2F4V - chains A and N of the 21 polymer chains in the assembly; structure by X-ray diffraction, 3.80 A resolution.

# Chain A
Molecule: 16S ribosomal RNA
From: Thermus thermophilus
Sequence (1511 nucleotides; row label = number of the first residue in the row; note: 42 numbers in that range are skipped by the numbering (no residue carries them; nothing is unmodelled there); a row labelled like 190A-190L holds insertion residues (190A, then the next letters in order)):
     1 UUGUUGGAGAGUUUGAUCCUGGCUCAGGGUGAACGCUGGCGGCGUGCCUA
    51 AGACAUGCAAGUCGUGCGGG
    73 CCGCGGGGUUUU
    88 ACUCCG
    95 UGGUC
   101 AGCGGCGGACGGGUGAGUAACGCGUGGGU
  129A G
   130 ACCUACCCGGAAGAGGGGGACAACCCGGGGAAACUCGGGCUAAUCCCCCA
   180 UGUGGACCCGC
190A-190L CCCUUGGGGUGU
   191 GUCCAAAGGGCUUU
   216 GCCCGCUUCCGGAUGGGCCCGCGUCCCAUCAGCUAGUUGGUGGGGUAAUG
   266 GCCCACCAAGGCGACGACGGGUAGCCGGUCUGAGAGGAUGGCCGGCCACA
   316 GGGGCACUGAGACACGGGCCCCACUCCUACGGGAGGCAGCAGUUAGGAAU
   366 CUUCCGCAAUGGGCGCAAGCCUGACGGAGCGACGCCGCUUGGAGGAAGAA
   416 GCCCUUCGGGGUGUAAACUCCUGAA
   442 CCCGGGACGAAACCCCCGACGA
   474 GGGGACUGACGGUACCGGG
   494 GUAAUAGCGCCGGCCAACUCCGUGCCAGCAGCCGCGGUAAUACGGAGGGC
   544 GCGAGCGUUACCCGGAUUCACUGGGCGUAAAGGGCGUGUAGGCGGCCUGG
   594 GGCGUCCCAUGUGAAAGACCACGGCUCAACCGUGGGGGAGCGUGGGAUAC
   644 GCUCAGGCUAGACGGUGGGAGAGGGUGGUGGAAUUCCCGGAGUAGCGGUG
   694 AAAUGCGCAGAUACCGGGAGGAACGCCGAUGGCGAAGGCAGCCACCUGGU
   744 CCACCCGUGACGCUGAGGCGCGAAAGCGUGGGGAGCAAACCGGAUUAGAU
   794 ACCCGGGUAGUCCACGCCCUAAACGAUGCGCGCUAGGUCUCUGGGUCU
   848 CCUGGGGGCCGAAGCUAACGCGUUAAGCGCGCCGCCUGGGGAGUACGGCC
   898 GCAAGGCUGAAACUCAAAGGAAUUGACGGGGGCCCGCACAAGCGGUGGAG
   948 CAUGUGGUUUAAUUCGAAGCAACGCGAAGAACCUUACCAGGCCUUGACAU
   998 GCUAGG
 1003A G
  1004 AACCCGGGUGAAAGCCUGGGGUGCCCC
1030A-1030D GCGA
  1031 GGGGAGCCCUAGCACAGGUGCUGCAUGGCCGUCGUCAGCUCGUGCCGUGA
  1081 GGUGUUGGGUUAAGUCCCGCAACGAGCGCAACCCCCGCCGUUAGUUGCCA
  1131 GCGGUUCGGCCGGGCACUCUAACGGGACUGCCCGCGAAA
  1171 GCGGGAGGAAGGAGGGGACGACGUCUGGUCAGCAUGGCCCUUACGGCCUG
  1221 GGCGACACACGUGCUACAAUGCCCACUACAAAGCGAUGCCACCCGGCAAC
  1271 GGGGAGCUAAUCGCAAAAAGGUGGGCCCAGUUCGGAUUGGGGUCUGCAAC
  1321 CCGACCCCAUGAAGCCGGAAUCGCUAGUAAUCGCGGAUCAG
 1361A C
  1362 CAUGCCGCGGUGAAUACGUUCCCGGGCCUUGUACACACCGCCCGUCACGC
  1412 CAUGGGAGCGGGCUCUACCCGAAGUCGCCGGG
  1446 AGCCUACGGG
  1459 CAGGCGCCGAGGGUAGGGCCCGUGACUGGGGCGAAGUCGUAACAAGGUAG
  1509 CUGUACCGGAAGGUGCGGCUGGAUCA
Not modelled in the structure: 1-4
Ion coordination: Mg2+ site 1: A10 (shared with 1 residue of chain E); Mg2+ site 2: G11, U12, G22; K+ site 1 near G21 (its only coordinating residue here); Mg2+ site 3: G46, G394; Mg2+ site 4 near A53 (its only coordinating residue here); K+ site 2: C58, U387; Mg2+ site 5 near U62 (its only coordinating residue here); Mg2+ site 6: G70, U98; Mg2+ site 7: A109, G331; Mg2+ site 8: A116, G117, G289; Mg2+ site 9: C121, G124, U125, C235, G236; K+ site 3: U182, G183; 58 more Mg2+ sites not listed; 7 more K+ sites not listed
Residues lining bound ligands:
  - AB9 ((2R)-4-amino-N-{(1R,2S,3R,4R,5S)-5-amino-2-{2-[(2-aminoethyl)amino]ethoxy}-4-[(2,6-diamino-2,6-dideoxy-alpha-D-glucopyranosyl)oxy]-3-hydroxycyclohexyl}-2-hydroxybutanamide): C1404, G1405, U1406, C1407, A1408, C1409, G1491, A1492, A1493, G1494, U1495, C1496, G1497, U1498
  - D2C: A965, G966, G1053, C1054, C1195, U1196, G1197, G1198

# Chain N
Protein: 30S ribosomal protein S14
From: Thermus thermophilus
UniProt: P24320 (RS14_THETH); aligned to UniProt positions 1-61 over residues 1-61 (the alignment contains insertions or deletions, so no single offset holds)
Sequence (61 residues; numbered 1 to 61; the number before each row is that of its first residue):
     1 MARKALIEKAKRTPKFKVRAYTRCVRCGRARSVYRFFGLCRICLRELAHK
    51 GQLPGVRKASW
Not modelled in the structure: 1
Curated features (UniProtKB/Swiss-Prot):
  - binding site (Zn(2+)): Cys24, Cys27, Cys40, Cys43
Ion coordination: Zn2+: Cys27, Cys40

# Chain A / chain N interface
Pairs across the interface (66; chain A residue first):
  G973(A) - Arg29(N)  sugar contact
  G973(A) - Arg41(N)  hydrogen bond to the phosphate
  A974(A) - Arg29(N)  salt bridge to the phosphate
  A974(A) - Arg31(N)  phosphate contact
  A974(A) - Ser32(N)  hydrogen bond to the phosphate
  A974(A) - Arg41(N)  salt bridge to the phosphate
  A975(A) - Arg31(N)  phosphate contact
  A975(A) - Ser32(N)  sugar contact
  A975(A) - Val33(N)  sugar contact
  A975(A) - Tyr34(N)  base contact
  G976(A) - Arg31(N)  phosphate contact
  C979(A) - Val18(N)  hydrogen bond to the base
  C979(A) - Arg19(N)  base contact
  C980(A) - Val18(N)  base contact
  C980(A) - Arg19(N)  base contact
  C980(A) - Ala20(N)  base contact
  C980(A) - Tyr21(N)  sugar contact
  U981(A) - Leu6(N)  phosphate contact
  U981(A) - Tyr21(N)  sugar contact
  U981(A) - Arg23(N)  phosphate contact
  U981(A) - Ala30(N)  sugar contact
  U982(A) - Leu6(N)  sugar contact
  U982(A) - Arg23(N)  salt bridge to the phosphate
  A983(A) - Arg3(N)  salt bridge to the phosphate
  A983(A) - Leu6(N)  phosphate contact
  A1015(A) - Lys15(N)  hydrogen bond to the phosphate
  A1016(A) - Lys15(N)  salt bridge to the phosphate
  G1047(A) - Lys4(N)  salt bridge to the phosphate
  G1048(A) - Arg3(N)  sugar contact
  G1048(A) - Lys4(N)  phosphate contact
  U1049(A) - Ala2(N)  hydrogen bond to the base
  U1049(A) - Arg3(N)  phosphate contact
  C1059(A) - Arg45(N)  hydrogen bond to the phosphate
  C1060(A) - Arg45(N)  salt bridge to the phosphate
  C1114(A) - Ser60(N)  hydrogen bond to the sugar
  C1115(A) - Ser60(N)  sugar contact
  C1115(A) - Trp61(N)  sugar contact
  G1186(A) - Trp61(N)  base contact
  G1187(A) - Ser60(N)  base contact
  G1187(A) - Trp61(N)  sugar contact
  A1188(A) - Lys58(N)  hydrogen bond to the phosphate
  A1188(A) - Ser60(N)  hydrogen bond to the sugar
  C1189(A) - Lys58(N)  salt bridge to the phosphate
  G1202(A) - Ala2(N)  phosphate contact
  G1202(A) - Cys27(N)  sugar contact
  G1202(A) - Arg29(N)  hydrogen bond to the sugar
  G1202(A) - Ile42(N)  base contact
  G1202(A) - Glu46(N)  base contact
  C1203(A) - Ala2(N)  hydrogen bond to the phosphate
  C1203(A) - Cys27(N)  sugar contact
  G1216(A) - Arg3(N)  salt bridge to the phosphate
  G1216(A) - Ala5(N)  phosphate contact
  C1217(A) - Ala5(N)  phosphate contact
  C1217(A) - Glu8(N)  phosphate contact
  C1218(A) - Glu8(N)  phosphate contact
  U1219(A) - Arg19(N)  salt bridge to the phosphate
  G1316(A) - Val18(N)  phosphate contact
  C1317(A) - Phe16(N)  stacking on the base
  C1317(A) - Lys17(N)  phosphate contact
  U1358(A) - Val33(N)  sugar contact
  U1358(A) - Tyr34(N)  phosphate contact
  U1358(A) - Arg35(N)  hydrogen bond to the phosphate
  C1359(A) - Thr22(N)  hydrogen bond to the phosphate
  C1359(A) - Val33(N)  phosphate contact
  G1368(A) - Trp61(N)  phosphate contact
  C1369(A) - Trp61(N)  hydrogen bond to the phosphate
Other interface residues (no listed pair), chain A (41 interface residues in all): A994, C995, G1058, C1113, A1318, A1357, A1360
Other interface residues (no listed pair), chain N (34 interface residues in all): Lys11, Phe36, Cys43, Arg57

# In short
The interface between chain A and chain N involves 41 residues on one side and 34 on the other, with 14
hydrogen bonds, 10 salt bridges and 1 aromatic stacking contact. Polar contacts include C979(A)-Val18(N),
U1049(A)-Ala2(N) and C1114(A)-Ser60(N). Chain A binds D2C and compound AB9.
Here chain A is 16S ribosomal RNA and chain N is 30S ribosomal protein S14, both from Thermus thermophilus.
Entry 2F4V (30S ribosome + designer antibiotic) was determined by X-ray diffraction, deposited together with
2F4S, 2F4T and 2F4U.
